Entry 5FAH (X-ray diffraction, 1.10 A resolution); this record covers chain A.

# Chain A
Molecule: Kallikrein-7
From: Homo sapiens
Notes: EC 3.4.21.117
UniProt: P49862 (KLK7_HUMAN); the construct lacks a stretch of the UniProt sequence and is renumbered around it, so the offset changes along the chain: 16-36 = UniProt 30-50; 38-61 = UniProt 51-74; 63-73 = UniProt 75-85; 76-125 = UniProt 86-135; 4 more segments
Chain sequence (224 residues; row label = number of the first residue in the row; note: 10 numbers in that range are skipped by the numbering (no residue carries them; nothing is unmodelled there); a row labelled like 186A-186B holds insertion residues (186A, then the next letters in order)):
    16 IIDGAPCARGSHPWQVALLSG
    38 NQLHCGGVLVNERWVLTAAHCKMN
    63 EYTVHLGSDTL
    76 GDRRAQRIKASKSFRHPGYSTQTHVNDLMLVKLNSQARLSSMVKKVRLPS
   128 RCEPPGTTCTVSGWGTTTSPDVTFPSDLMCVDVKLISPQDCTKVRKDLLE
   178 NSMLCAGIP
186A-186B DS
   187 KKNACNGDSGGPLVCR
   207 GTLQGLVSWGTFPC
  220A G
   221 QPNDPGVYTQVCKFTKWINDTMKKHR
Disordered / not traced: 172-177
Disulfide bonds: Cys22-Cys157, Cys42-Cys58, Cys129-Cys232, Cys136-Cys201, Cys168-Cys182, Cys191-Cys220
Construct notes: engineered mutation Arg172 (Tyr180 in P49862)
Residues lining bound ligands: COMPOUND1 (5VT; (2S)-N2-[2-(4-methoxyphenyl)ethyl]-N1-(naphthalen-1-ylmethyl)pyrrolidine-1,2-dicarboxamide): Gln39, Leu40, His41, Cys42, His57, Cys58, Val149, Phe151, Asn189, Ala190, Cys191, Asn192, Gly193, Asp194, Ser195, Val213, Ser214, Trp215, Gly216, Thr217, Cys220, Gly226
Curated features (UniProtKB/Swiss-Prot):
  - active site (Charge relay system): His57, Asp102, Ser195
  - site: His99 (Major binding site for inhibitory zinc or copper)
  - glycosylation: Asn239 (N-linked (GlcNAc...) asparagine)
Reported in the primary citation:
  - catalytic residues: His57 (citing earlier work)
  - conformationally variable residues (side-chain flip): His57
  - binding site for COMPOUND1: His41, Gly193

# In short
Chain A binds COMPOUND1. From UniProt: 3 active-site residues. The paper reports the catalytic residue His57;
a binding site for COMPOUND1 at His41 and Gly193.
Chain A is Kallikrein-7 (Homo sapiens); the structure, Kallikrein-7 in complex with compound1, was determined
by X-ray diffraction (same publication as 5FBE, 5FBI, 5FCK and 5FCR).
